Entry 1VFZ (X-ray diffraction, 2.24 A resolution); this record covers chain A.

Chain A:
Molecule: PROTEIN (Fusion protein consisting of Kinesin-like protein KIF1A, Kinesin heavy chain isoform 5C and A HIS TAG
From: Mus musculus
Notes: fragment: Motor Domain OF Kinesin-like protein KIF1A and RESIDUES 329-334 OF Kinesin heavy chain isoform 5C
UniProtKB: chimeric construct of P33173, P28738: residues 1-355 from P33173 (KF1A_MOUSE) positions 1-355 (same numbers); residues 356-361 from P28738 positions 329-334 (UniProt number = residue number - 27)
Chain sequence (366 residues; row label = number of the first residue in the row):
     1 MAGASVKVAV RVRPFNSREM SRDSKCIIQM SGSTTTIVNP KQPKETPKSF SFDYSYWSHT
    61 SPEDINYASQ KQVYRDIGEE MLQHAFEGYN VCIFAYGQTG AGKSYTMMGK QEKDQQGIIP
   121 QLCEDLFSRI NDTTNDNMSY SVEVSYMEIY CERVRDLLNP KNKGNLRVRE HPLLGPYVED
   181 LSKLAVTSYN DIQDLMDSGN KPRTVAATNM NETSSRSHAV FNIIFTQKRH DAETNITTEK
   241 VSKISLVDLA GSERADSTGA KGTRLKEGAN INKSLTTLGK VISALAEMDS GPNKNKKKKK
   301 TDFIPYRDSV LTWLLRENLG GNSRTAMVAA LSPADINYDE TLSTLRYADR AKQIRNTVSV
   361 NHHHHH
Not modelled in the structure: 1-3, 232-233, 293-302, 354-366
Sequence notes: expression tag (362-366)
Bound ions: Mg2+: Ser-104 (together with ADP)
Ligand contacts:
  - ADP (adenosine-5'-diphosphate): Arg-11, Arg-13, Pro-14, Ser-58, Tyr-67, Gln-98, Thr-99, Gly-100, Ala-101, Gly-102, Lys-103, Ser-104, Tyr-105, Lys-110, Asp-248
  - vanadate (VO4): Met-210, Asn-211, Glu-212, Arg-216, Gly-262

In short:
Chain A binds vanadate and ADP.
Chain A is PROTEIN (Fusion protein consisting of Kinesin-like protein KIF1A, Kinesin heavy chain isoform 5C
and A HIS TAG (Mus musculus); the structure, Crystal Structure of the Kif1A Motor Domain Complexed With
ADP-Mg-VO4, was determined by X-ray diffraction, deposited together with 1VFV, 1VFW and 1VFX.
